Entry 4P1W (X-ray diffraction, 3.20 A resolution); this record covers chains C and G of the 7 polymer chains in the assembly.

Chain C:
Molecule: Atg17
Organism: Lachancea thermotolerans
UniProtKB: C5DFJ6 (C5DFJ6_LACTC); residue numbers follow UniProt; this construct covers 1-413
Amino-acid sequence (413 residues; numbered 1 to 413; the number before each row is that of its first residue):
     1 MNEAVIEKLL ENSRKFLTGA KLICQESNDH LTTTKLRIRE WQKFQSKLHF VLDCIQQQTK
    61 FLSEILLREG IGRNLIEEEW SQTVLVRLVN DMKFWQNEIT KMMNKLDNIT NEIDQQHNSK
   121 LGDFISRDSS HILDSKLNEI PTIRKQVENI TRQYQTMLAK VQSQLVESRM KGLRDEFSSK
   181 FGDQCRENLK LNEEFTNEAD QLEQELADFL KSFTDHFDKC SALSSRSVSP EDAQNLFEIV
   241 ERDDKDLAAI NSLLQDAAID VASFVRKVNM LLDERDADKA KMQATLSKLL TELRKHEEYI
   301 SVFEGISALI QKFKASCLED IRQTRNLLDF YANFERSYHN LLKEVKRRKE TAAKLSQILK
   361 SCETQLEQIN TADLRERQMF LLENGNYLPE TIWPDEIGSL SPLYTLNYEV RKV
Disordered / not traced: 1, 176-188

Chain G:
Molecule: Atg13 17BR
UniProtKB: C5DB94 (C5DB94_LACTC); residue numbers follow UniProt; this construct covers 392-404
Amino-acid sequence (13 residues; numbered 392 to 404; the number before each row is that of its first residue):
   392 SKYSSSFGRL RRQ
Disordered / not traced: 392-395, 402-404

Interface between chain C and chain G:
Residue-residue contacts (16):
  Gln-204(C) / Arg-400(G)  hydrogen bond
  Asp-208(C) / Arg-400(G)  salt bridge
  Phe-209(C) / Leu-401(G)  hydrophobic
  Ser-212(C) / Ser-397(G)  hydrogen bond (side chain-backbone)
  Ser-212(C) / Phe-398(G)
  Ser-212(C) / Leu-401(G)
  Phe-213(C) / Phe-398(G)  hydrophobic
  Asp-215(C) / Ser-397(G)
  His-216(C) / Ser-397(G)
  His-216(C) / Phe-398(G)
  Asp-243(C) / Ser-396(G)  hydrogen bond
  Asp-243(C) / Ser-397(G)  hydrogen bond
  Asp-243(C) / Phe-398(G)
  Leu-247(C) / Phe-398(G)  hydrophobic
  Ile-250(C) / Phe-398(G)  hydrophobic
  Ile-250(C) / Leu-401(G)  hydrophobic

In short:
10 residues of chain C face 5 of chain G across their interface; the contacts include 4 hydrogen bonds and 1
salt bridge. Among the polar pairs are Asp-208(C)/Arg-400(G), Gln-204(C)/Arg-400(G) and Ser-212(C)/Ser-397(G).
Chain C is Atg17 (Lachancea thermotolerans) and chain G is Atg13 17BR; the structure, Crystal structure of
Atg13(17BR)-Atg17-Atg29-Atg31 complex, was determined by X-ray diffraction, deposited together with 4P1N.
